PDB entry 6SY4 | X-ray diffraction, 2.69 A resolution | chains A and C of the 3 polymer chains in the assembly

# Chain A
Protein: Tetracycline repressor protein class B from transposon Tn10
Source organism: Escherichia coli
UniProt: P04483 (TETR2_ECOLX); numbering as in UniProt (aligned over 1-203)
Chain sequence (208 residues; row label = number of the first residue in the row):
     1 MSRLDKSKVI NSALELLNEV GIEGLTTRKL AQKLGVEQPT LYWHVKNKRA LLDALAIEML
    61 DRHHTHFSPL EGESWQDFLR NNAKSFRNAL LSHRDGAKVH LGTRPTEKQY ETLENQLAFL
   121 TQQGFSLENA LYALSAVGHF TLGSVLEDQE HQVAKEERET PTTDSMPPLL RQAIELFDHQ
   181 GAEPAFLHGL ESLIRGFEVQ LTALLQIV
Disordered / not traced: 1-2, 158-165, 176-179, 203-208
Differences from the reference sequence: conflict Ser68 (Cys in P04483), Asn88 (Cys in P04483), Thr121 (Cys in P04483), Ser144 (Cys in P04483), His188 (Phe in P04483), Ser192 (Leu in P04483), Leu193 (Ile in P04483), Arg195 (Cys in P04483), Phe197 (Leu in P04483), Val199 (Lys in P04483), Thr202 (Lys in P04483), Ala203 (Cys in P04483); expression tag (204-208)
From the paper describing this entry:
  - binding site for TetR-binding aptamer K1 (chain C): Arg28, Gln38, Tyr42, Lys46, Lys48
  - mutagenesis - R28A, Y42A: abolished binding to DNA
  - mutagenesis - Q38A (8.5-fold): decreased binding to DNA

# Chain C
Molecule: TetR-binding aptamer K1
Sequence (43 nucleotides; each row starts with the number of its first residue):
     1 GGCCGGAGAA UGUUAUGGCG CGAAAGCGCA GAGAAAACCG GUC
Disordered / not traced: 1-3, 24, 42-43

# Interface between chain A and chain C
Pairs across the interface - 12 pairs, chain A then chain C:
  Thr26(A) - U14(C)  sugar contact
  Thr26(A) - A15(C)  base contact
  Arg28(A) - A15(C)  base contact
  Arg28(A) - G17(C)  base contact
  Arg28(A) - A30(C)  hydrogen bond to the base
  Arg28(A) - G31(C)  hydrogen bond to the base
  Gln38(A) - A15(C)  hydrogen bond to the sugar
  Gln38(A) - G17(C)  hydrogen bond to the base
  Pro39(A) - U16(C)  sugar contact
  Tyr42(A) - U16(C)  stacking on the base
  Asn47(A) - A15(C)  phosphate contact
  Lys48(A) - A15(C)  hydrogen bond to the phosphate
Other interface residues (no listed pair), chain A (8 interface residues in all): Thr27
The authors on this interface:
  - hot spots on chain A (mutagenesis) - Y42A (2500-fold): decreased binding to TetR-binding aptamer K1 (chain C)

# Overview
8 residues of chain A and 6 residues of chain C are in contact, with 5 hydrogen bonds and 1 aromatic stacking
contact. Polar pairs include Arg28(A)-A30(C), Arg28(A)-G31(C) and Gln38(A)-G17(C). From the paper: a binding
site for TetR-binding aptamer K1 (chain C) at Arg28(A), Gln38(A) and Tyr42(A) among others; R28A and Y42A of
chain A abolish binding to DNA.
Here chain A is Tetracycline repressor protein class B from transposon Tn10 (Escherichia coli) and chain C is
TetR-binding aptamer K1. Entry 6SY4 (TetR in complex with the TetR-binding RNA-aptamer K1) was determined by
X-ray diffraction, deposited together with 6SY6.
